Entry 9FT1 (X-ray diffraction, 2.60 A resolution); this record covers chains H and I of the 28 polymer chains in the assembly.

Chain H:
Protein: Proteasome subunit beta type-2
Source organism: Saccharomyces cerevisiae
Notes: EC 3.4.25.1
Reference sequence: P25043 (PSB2_YEAST); residues 2-232 here correspond to UniProt positions 31-261 (UniProt number = residue number + 29)
Chain sequence (231 residues; each row starts with the number of its first residue):
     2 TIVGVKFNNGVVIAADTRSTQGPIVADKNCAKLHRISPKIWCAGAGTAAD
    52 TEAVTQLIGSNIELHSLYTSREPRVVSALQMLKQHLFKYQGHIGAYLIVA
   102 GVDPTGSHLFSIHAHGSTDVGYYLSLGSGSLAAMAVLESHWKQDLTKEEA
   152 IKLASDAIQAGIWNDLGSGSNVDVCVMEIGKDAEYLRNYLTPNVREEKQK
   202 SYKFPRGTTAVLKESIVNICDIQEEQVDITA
Disordered / not traced: 223-232
Covalent attachments: epoxyketone inhibitor 13 (A1IFK) linked to Thr2
Ion coordination: Mg2+ near Gln91 (its only coordinating residue here)
Residues lining bound ligands: epoxyketone inhibitor 13 (A1IFK; tert-butyl 4-[2-[[(2S)-1-[[(2S)-1-[[(1S)-2-cyclohexyl-1-[(2R,3S,6R,7S)-3-methanoyl-2,6-dimethyl-6,7-bis(oxidanyl)-1,4-oxazepan-7-yl]ethyl]amino]-3-(4-methoxyphenyl)-1-oxidanylidene-propan-2-yl]amino]-1-oxidanylidene-3-phenylmethoxy-propan-2-yl]amino]-2-oxidanylidene-ethyl]piperazine-1-carboxylate): Ile3, Asp17, Arg19, Ser20, Thr21, Gln22, Ala27, Cys31, Ala32, Lys33, Gly45, Ala46, Gly47, Thr48, Ala49, Thr52, Glu53, Leu127, Gly128, Ser129, Gly130, Asp166, Gly168, Ser169

Chain I:
Protein: Proteasome subunit beta type-3
Source organism: Saccharomyces cerevisiae
Reference sequence: P25451 (PSB3_YEAST); residues 0-204 here correspond to UniProt positions 1-205 (UniProt number = residue number + 1)
Chain sequence (205 residues; numbered 0 to 204; the number before each row is that of its first residue; numbering starts at 0):
     0 MSDPSSINGGIVVAMTGKDCVAIACDLRLGSQSLGVSNKFEKIFHYGHVF
    50 LGITGLATDVTTLNEMFRYKTNLYKLKEERAIEPETFTQLVSSSLYERRF
   100 GPYFVGPVVAGINSKSGKPFIAGFDLIGCIDEAKDFIVSGTASDQLFGMC
   150 ESLYEPNLEPEDLFETISQALLNAADRDALSGWGAVVYIIKKDEVVKRYL
   200 KMRQD
Disordered / not traced: 0
UniProt features mapped onto this chain:
  - modified residue: Ser30 (Phosphoserine)
  - cross-link: Lys69 (Glycyl lysine isopeptide (Lys-Gly) (interchain with G-Cter in ubiquitin))
Ion coordination: Mg2+ site 1 near Ser180 (its only coordinating residue here); Mg2+ site 2: Asp204 (shared with 3 residues of chain Y)
Residues lining bound ligands: epoxyketone inhibitor 13 (A1IFK; tert-butyl 4-[2-[[(2S)-1-[[(2S)-1-[[(1S)-2-cyclohexyl-1-[(2R,3S,6R,7S)-3-methanoyl-2,6-dimethyl-6,7-bis(oxidanyl)-1,4-oxazepan-7-yl]ethyl]amino]-3-(4-methoxyphenyl)-1-oxidanylidene-propan-2-yl]amino]-1-oxidanylidene-3-phenylmethoxy-propan-2-yl]amino]-2-oxidanylidene-ethyl]piperazine-1-carboxylate): Arg98, Pro101, Gly122, Phe123, Asp124, Leu125, Ile126, Cys128, Ile129, Asp130

How chain H and chain I interact:
Pairs across the interface (71):
  Ile25(H) - Asp143(I)
  Ile25(H) - Phe146(I)  hydrophobic
  Val26(H) - Phe146(I)
  Ala27(H) - Asp130(I)
  Asp28(H) - Asp130(I)
  Asp28(H) - Glu131(I)
  Lys29(H) - Glu150(I)  salt bridge
  Thr48(H) - Ile126(I)
  Ala49(H) - Cys128(I)  hydrophobic
  Ala50(H) - Tyr95(I)
  Ala50(H) - Ile126(I)  hydrophobic
  Ala50(H) - Cys128(I)
  Asp51(H) - Tyr95(I)  hydrogen bond
  Asp51(H) - Arg98(I)  salt bridge
  Glu53(H) - Cys128(I)  hydrogen bond
  Glu53(H) - Ile129(I)
  Ala54(H) - Tyr95(I)
  His93(H) - Arg98(I)
  His93(H) - Phe99(I)
  Ile94(H) - Phe99(I)  hydrophobic
  Arg196(H) - Glu150(I)  salt bridge
  Lys199(H) - Glu150(I)
  Lys199(H) - Ser151(I)  hydrogen bond (side chain-backbone)
  Lys199(H) - Tyr153(I)  hydrogen bond (side chain-backbone)
  Ser202(H) - Glu154(I)  hydrogen bond
  Tyr203(H) - Ser151(I)
  Tyr203(H) - Leu152(I)  hydrophobic
  Lys204(H) - Glu154(I)
  Lys204(H) - Asp161(I)
  Phe205(H) - Leu152(I)  hydrophobic
  Phe205(H) - Glu164(I)
  Phe205(H) - Gln168(I)
  Arg207(H) - Glu158(I)
  Arg207(H) - Glu160(I)  salt bridge
  Arg207(H) - Asp161(I)  salt bridge
  Gly208(H) - Glu164(I)  hydrogen bond (backbone-side chain)
  Thr209(H) - Glu164(I)  hydrogen bond (backbone-side chain)
  Thr209(H) - Gln168(I)
  Thr210(H) - Phe163(I)
  Thr210(H) - Glu164(I)  hydrogen bond (backbone-side chain)
  Thr210(H) - Ser167(I)
  Thr210(H) - Gln168(I)  hydrogen bond
  Thr210(H) - Leu199(I)
  Ala211(H) - Leu199(I)
  Ala211(H) - Lys200(I)  hydrogen bond (backbone-backbone)
  Val212(H) - Phe163(I)  hydrophobic
  Val212(H) - Arg197(I)
  Val212(H) - Tyr198(I)
  Leu213(H) - Tyr198(I)  hydrogen bond (backbone-backbone)
  Leu213(H) - Leu199(I)
  Leu213(H) - Lys200(I)
  Lys214(H) - Lys196(I)
  Lys214(H) - Arg197(I)
  Lys214(H) - Tyr198(I)  hydrogen bond (backbone-backbone)
  Glu215(H) - Val195(I)
  Glu215(H) - Lys196(I)
  Glu215(H) - Arg197(I)  salt bridge
  Ser216(H) - Val194(I)
  Ser216(H) - Val195(I)
  Ser216(H) - Lys196(I)  hydrogen bond (backbone-backbone)
  Ile217(H) - Glu193(I)
  Ile217(H) - Val194(I)
  Val218(H) - His44(I)
  Val218(H) - Tyr187(I)  hydrophobic
  Val218(H) - Val194(I)  hydrogen bond (backbone-backbone)
  Val218(H) - Lys196(I)
  Asn219(H) - His44(I)
  Ile220(H) - Gly46(I)
  Ile220(H) - His47(I)
  Ile220(H) - Phe49(I)  hydrophobic
  Asp222(H) - Lys74(I)  salt bridge
Also at the interface, not in a pair above, chain H (36 interface residues in all): Tyr90, Pro206
Also at the interface, not in a pair above, chain I (41 interface residues in all): Asp124, Asp134, Leu157, Thr165, Leu171

In short:
Chain H and chain I form an interface of 36 and 41 residues respectively, with 14 hydrogen bonds and 7 salt
bridges. Polar contacts include Lys29(H)-Glu150(I), Asp51(H)-Arg98(I) and Arg196(H)-Glu150(I). Chain I binds
epoxyketone inhibitor 13. Epoxyketone inhibitor 13 is covalently linked to Thr2(H).
Chain H is Proteasome subunit beta type-2 and chain I is Proteasome subunit beta type-3, both from
Saccharomyces cerevisiae; the structure, Yeast 20S proteasome in complex with epoxyketone inhibitor 9, was
determined by X-ray diffraction (same publication as 9FRW, 9FSU, 9FST, 9FSV and 9FT0).
